PDB entry 7VVO | electron microscopy, 4.10 A resolution (low resolution: residue-level contacts below are approximate; hydrogen-bond / salt-bridge calls are withheld) | chains B and N of the 6 polymer chains in the assembly

Chain B:
Protein: Guanine nucleotide-binding protein G(I)/G(S)/G(T) subunit beta-1
From: Rattus norvegicus
Reference sequence: P54311 (GBB1_RAT); numbering as in UniProt (aligned over 2-340)
Amino-acid sequence (351 residues; numbered -10 to 340; the number before each row is that of its first residue; numbers below 1 keep their minus sign (Met-10 is residue -10)):
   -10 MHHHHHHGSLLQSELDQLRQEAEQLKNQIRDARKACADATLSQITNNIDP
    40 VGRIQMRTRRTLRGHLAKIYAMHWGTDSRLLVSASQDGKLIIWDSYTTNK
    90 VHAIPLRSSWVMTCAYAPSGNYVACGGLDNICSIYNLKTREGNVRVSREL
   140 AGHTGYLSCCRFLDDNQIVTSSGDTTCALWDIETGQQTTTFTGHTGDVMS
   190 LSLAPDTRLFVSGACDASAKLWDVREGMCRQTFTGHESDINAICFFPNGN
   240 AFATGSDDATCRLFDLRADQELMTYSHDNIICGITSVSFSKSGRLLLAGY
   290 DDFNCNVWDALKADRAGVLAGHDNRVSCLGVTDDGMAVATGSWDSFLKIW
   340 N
Disordered / not traced: -10 to 2
Disulfides: Cys121-Cys149
Sequence notes: expression tag (-10 to 1)
UniProt features mapped onto this chain:
  - modified residue: Ser2 (N-acetylserine), His266 (Phosphohistidine)

Chain N:
Protein: nanobody Nb35
Notes: antibody fragment or engineered binder
Amino-acid sequence (137 residues; each row starts with the number of its first residue; numbers below 1 keep their minus sign (Met-1 is residue -1)):
    -1 MGQVQLQESGGGLVQPGGSLRLSCAASGFTFSNYKMNWVRQAPGKGLEWV
    49 SDISQSGASISYTGSVKGRFTISRDNAKNTLYLQMNSLKPEDTAVYYCAR
    99 CPAPFTRDCFDVTSTTYAYRGQGTQVTVSSLHHHHHH
Disordered / not traced: -1 to 0, 129-135
Disulfides: Cys22-Cys96

Interface between chain B and chain N:
Contacting residue pairs - 17 pairs, chain B then chain N:
  Thr184(B) with Thr114(N); Ala116(N)
  Cys204(B) with Ala116(N); Tyr117(N)
  Asp205(B) with Ala116(N); Tyr117(N)
  Ala206(B) with Tyr117(N)
  Thr223(B) with Gln1(N)
  Glu226(B) with Gly26(N); Phe27(N); Tyr32(N); Arg98(N)
  Ser227(B) with Pro100(N); Tyr117(N)
  Asp228(B) with Tyr117(N)
  Asp247(B) with Tyr32(N)
  Ile270(B) with Phe103(N)
Other interface residues (no listed pair), chain B (14 interface residues in all): Glu12, Arg19, Gly224, Asp246
Other interface residues (no listed pair), chain N (12 interface residues in all): Gln5, Pro102

Overview:
14 residues of chain B and 12 residues of chain N are in contact.
Chain B is Guanine nucleotide-binding protein G(I)/G(S)/G(T) subunit beta-1 (Rattus norvegicus) and chain N is
nanobody Nb35; the structure, PTH-bound human PTH1R in complex with Gs (class5), was determined by electron
microscopy, deposited together with 7VVJ, 7VVK, 7VVL, 7VVM and 7VVN.
